PDB entry 3MQ7 | X-ray diffraction, 2.28 A resolution | chains B and J of the 12 polymer chains in the assembly

== Chain B (and J) ==
Molecule: Bone marrow stromal antigen 2
Organism: Homo sapiens
Notes: chain J of this document is another copy of the same molecule, construct and numbering; everything in this record applies to it too
UniProtKB: Q10589 (BST2_HUMAN); residues 47-161 here = UniProt positions 47-161
Chain sequence (121 residues; row label = number of the first residue in the row):
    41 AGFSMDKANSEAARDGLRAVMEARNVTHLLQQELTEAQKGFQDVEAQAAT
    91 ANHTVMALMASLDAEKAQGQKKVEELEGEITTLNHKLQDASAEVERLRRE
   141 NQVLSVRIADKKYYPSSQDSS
Not modelled in the structure: 41-50, 150-161
Sequence notes: expression tag (41-46); engineered mutation A53 (Cys in Q10589), A63 (Cys in Q10589), A91 (Cys in Q10589)
Modified positions: Mse45 (selenomethionine); Mse61, Mse96, Mse99 (selenomethionine; parent Met)

== How chain B and chain J interact ==
Residue-residue contacts - 5 pairs, chain B then chain J:
  Q82(B) - H93(J)
  E85(B) - A89(J)
  E85(B) - H93(J)  salt bridge
  A89(B) - E85(J)
  H93(B) - E85(J)  salt bridge
Also at the interface, not in a pair above, chain J (4 interface residues in all): Q82

== In short ==
Chain B and chain J each contribute 4 residues to their interface, with 2 salt bridges. Its one salt-bridged
contact is E85(B)-H93(J).
Both chains are Bone marrow stromal antigen 2 (Homo sapiens). Entry 3MQ7 (Crystal Structure of Ectodomain
Mutant of BST-2/Tetherin/CD317) was determined by X-ray diffraction (same publication as 3MQ9, 3MQB and 3MQC).
